Entry 8YER (X-ray diffraction, 2.71 A resolution); this record covers chains B and F of the 6 polymer chains in the assembly.

Chain B:
Molecule: Tubulin beta chain
From: Sus scrofa
Reference sequence: A0A8D0VN39 (A0A8D0VN39_PIG); residues 1-431 here = UniProt positions 1-431
Sequence (431 residues; each row starts with the number of its first residue):
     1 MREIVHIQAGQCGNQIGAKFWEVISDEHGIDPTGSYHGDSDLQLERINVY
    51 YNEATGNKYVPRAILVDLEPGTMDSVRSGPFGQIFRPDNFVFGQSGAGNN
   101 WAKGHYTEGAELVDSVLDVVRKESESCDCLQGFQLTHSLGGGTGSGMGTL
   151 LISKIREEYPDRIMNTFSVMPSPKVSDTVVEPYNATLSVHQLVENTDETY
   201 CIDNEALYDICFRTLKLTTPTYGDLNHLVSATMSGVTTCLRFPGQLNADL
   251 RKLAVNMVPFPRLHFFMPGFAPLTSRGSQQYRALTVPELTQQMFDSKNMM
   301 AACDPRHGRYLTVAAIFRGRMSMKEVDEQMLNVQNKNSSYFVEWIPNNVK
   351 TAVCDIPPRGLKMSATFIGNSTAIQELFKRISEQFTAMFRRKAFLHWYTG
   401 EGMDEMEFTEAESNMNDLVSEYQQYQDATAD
Unresolved in the structure: 1, 429-431
Bound ions: Mg2+: Gln-11, Asp-177 (together with GDP)
Ligand contacts:
  - A1D6E (6-fluoranyl-4-(6-methoxy-3,4-dihydro-2H-quinolin-1-yl)-N-methyl-quinazolin-2-amine): Val-236, Cys-239, Leu-240, Leu-246, Ala-248, Asp-249, Leu-250, Lys-252, Leu-253, Asn-256, Met-257, Thr-312, Val-313, Ala-314, Ala-315, Ile-316, Asn-348, Lys-350, Thr-351, Ala-352
  - GDP (guanosine-5'-diphosphate): Ala-9, Gly-10, Gln-11, Cys-12, Gln-15, Ile-16, Asp-67, Asn-99, Ser-138, Gly-140, Gly-141, Gly-142, Thr-143, Gly-144, Val-169, Pro-171, Val-175, Ser-176, Asp-177, Glu-181, Asn-204, Leu-207, Tyr-222, Leu-225, Asn-226

Chain F:
Molecule: Tubulin--tyrosine ligase
From: Gallus gallus
Notes: EC 6.3.2.25
Reference sequence: A0A8C9FGJ1 (A0A8C9FGJ1_PAVCR); residues 1-378 here = UniProt positions 1-378
Sequence (380 residues; numbered 1 to 380; the number before each row is that of its first residue):
     1 MYTFVVRDENSSVYAEVSRLLLATGQWKRLRKDNPRFNLMLGERNRLPFG
    51 RLGHEPGLVQLVNYYRGADKLCRKASLVKLIKTSPELSESCTWFPESYVI
   101 YPTNLKTPVAPAQNGIRHLINNTRTDEREVFLAAYNRRREGREGNVWIAK
   151 SSAGAKGEGILISSEASELLDFIDEQGQVHVIQKYLEKPLLLEPGHRKFD
   201 IRSWVLVDHLYNIYLYREGVLRTSSEPYNSANFQDKTCHLTNHCIQKEYS
   251 KNYGRYEEGNEMFFEEFNQYLMDALNTTLENSILLQIKHIIRSCLMCIEP
   301 AISTKHLHYQSFQLFGFDFMVDEELKVWLIEVNGAPACAQKLYAELCQGI
   351 VDVAISSVFPLADTGQKTSQPTSIFIKLHH
Unresolved in the structure: 104-127, 150-160, 248-251, 363-371
Construct notes: expression tag (379-380)
Ligand contacts: AMP-PCP (ACP; phosphomethylphosphonic acid adenylate ester): Lys-74, Pro-95, Ile-148, Gln-183, Lys-184, Tyr-185, Leu-186, Lys-198, Asp-200, Arg-202, Arg-222, His-239, Leu-240, Thr-241, Asn-242, Asp-318, Ile-330, Glu-331, Asn-333

How chain B and chain F interact:
Residue-residue contacts - 11 pairs, chain B then chain F:
  Leu-331(B) with Pro-56(F); Gly-57(F)
  Gln-334(B) with Arg-36(F)
  Asn-335(B) with Thr-3(F); Arg-36(F), hydrogen bond; Gly-57(F); Leu-58(F)
  Ser-338(B) with Leu-30(F); Asn-34(F), hydrogen bond; Arg-36(F)
  Glu-343(B) with Asp-33(F)
Also at the interface, not in a pair above, chain B (7 interface residues in all): Lys-336, Asn-347
Also at the interface, not in a pair above, chain F (10 interface residues in all): Lys-28, Glu-55

Summary:
Chain B and chain F form an interface of 7 and 10 residues respectively, with 2 hydrogen bonds. Among the
polar pairs are Asn-335(B)/Arg-36(F) and Ser-338(B)/Asn-34(F). Ligands of chain B: compound A1D6E and GDP.
Chain F binds AMP-PCP.
Here chain B is Tubulin beta chain (Sus scrofa) and chain F is Tubulin--tyrosine ligase (Gallus gallus). Entry
8YER (Tubulin-RB3_SLD-TTL in complex with compound 4) was determined by X-ray diffraction.
